Entry 8F7W (electron microscopy, 3.19 A resolution); this record covers chains A and E of the 6 polymer chains in the assembly.

[Chain A]
Molecule: Guanine nucleotide-binding protein G(i) subunit alpha-1
Organism: Homo sapiens
Reference sequence: P63096 (GNAI1_HUMAN); residue numbers follow UniProt; this construct covers 1-354
Chain sequence (354 residues; numbered 1 to 354; the number before each row is that of its first residue):
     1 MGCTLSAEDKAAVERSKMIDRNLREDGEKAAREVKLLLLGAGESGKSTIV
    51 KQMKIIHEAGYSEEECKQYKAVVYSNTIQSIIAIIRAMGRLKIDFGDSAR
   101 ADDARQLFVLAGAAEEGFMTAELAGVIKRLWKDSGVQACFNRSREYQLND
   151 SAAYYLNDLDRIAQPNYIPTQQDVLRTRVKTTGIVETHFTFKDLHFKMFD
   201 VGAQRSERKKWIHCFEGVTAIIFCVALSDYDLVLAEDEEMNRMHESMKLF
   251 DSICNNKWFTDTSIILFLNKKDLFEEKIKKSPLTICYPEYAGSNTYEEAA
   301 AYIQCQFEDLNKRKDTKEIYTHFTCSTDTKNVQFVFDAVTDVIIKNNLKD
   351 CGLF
Not modelled in the structure: 1, 56-181
Construct notes: conflict A203 (Gly in P63096), S326 (Ala in P63096)

[Chain E]
Molecule: scFv16
Organism: synthetic construct
Notes: antibody fragment or engineered binder
Chain sequence (248 residues; row label = number of the first residue in the row):
     1 MVQLVESGGGLVQPGGSRKLSCSASGFAFSSFGMHWVRQAPEKGLEWVAY
    51 ISSGSGTIYYADTVKGRFTISRDDPKNTLFLQMTSLRSEDTAMYYCVRSI
   101 YYYGSSPFDFWGQGTTLTVSAGGGGSGGGGSGGGGSADIVMTQATSSVPV
   151 TPGESVSISCRSSKSLLHSNGNTYLYWFLQRPGQSPQLLIYRMSNLASGV
   201 PDRFSGSGSGTAFTLTISRLEAEDVGVYYCMQHLEYPLTFGAGTKLEL
Not modelled in the structure: 1, 122-134

[Chain A / chain E interface]
Contacting residue pairs - 20 pairs, chain A then chain E:
  T4(A) - H168(E)  hydrogen bond (backbone-side chain)
  S6(A) - H168(E)
  S6(A) - Y174(E)  hydrogen bond
  A7(A) - H233(E)
  A7(A) - L234(E)
  A7(A) - Y236(E)  hydrophobic
  E8(A) - Y101(E)
  E8(A) - Y174(E)
  E8(A) - Y176(E)  hydrogen bond
  E8(A) - R192(E)  salt bridge
  E8(A) - H233(E)  salt bridge
  A11(A) - Y101(E)  hydrophobic
  A12(A) - Y101(E)
  E14(A) - S52(E)  hydrogen bond
  E14(A) - G56(E)
  E14(A) - T57(E)  hydrogen bond
  R15(A) - S31(E)  hydrogen bond (side chain-backbone)
  R15(A) - I100(E)
  R15(A) - Y101(E)
  M18(A) - S53(E)
Interface residues without a listed pair, chain A (10 interface residues in all): L5
Interface residues without a listed pair, chain E (20 interface residues in all): S30, Y50, G54, Y102, P107, N170

[In short]
The interface between chain A and chain E involves 10 residues on one side and 20 on the other; the contacts
include 6 hydrogen bonds and 2 salt bridges. Among the polar pairs are E8(A)-R192(E), E8(A)-H233(E) and
T4(A)-H168(E).
Chain A is Guanine nucleotide-binding protein G(i) subunit alpha-1 (Homo sapiens) and chain E is scFv16
(synthetic construct); the structure, Gi bound kappa-opioid receptor in complex with dynorphin, was determined
by electron microscopy (same publication as 8F7Q, 8F7R, 8F7S and 8F7X).
